9DUQ - chains A and t of the 27 polymer chains in the assembly; structure by electron microscopy, 2.80 A resolution.

Chain A:
Molecule: Tubulin alpha chain
Source organism: Sus scrofa
UniProtKB: Q2XVP4 (TBA1B_PIG); numbering as in UniProt (aligned over 1-439)
Amino-acid sequence (439 residues; row label = number of the first residue in the row):
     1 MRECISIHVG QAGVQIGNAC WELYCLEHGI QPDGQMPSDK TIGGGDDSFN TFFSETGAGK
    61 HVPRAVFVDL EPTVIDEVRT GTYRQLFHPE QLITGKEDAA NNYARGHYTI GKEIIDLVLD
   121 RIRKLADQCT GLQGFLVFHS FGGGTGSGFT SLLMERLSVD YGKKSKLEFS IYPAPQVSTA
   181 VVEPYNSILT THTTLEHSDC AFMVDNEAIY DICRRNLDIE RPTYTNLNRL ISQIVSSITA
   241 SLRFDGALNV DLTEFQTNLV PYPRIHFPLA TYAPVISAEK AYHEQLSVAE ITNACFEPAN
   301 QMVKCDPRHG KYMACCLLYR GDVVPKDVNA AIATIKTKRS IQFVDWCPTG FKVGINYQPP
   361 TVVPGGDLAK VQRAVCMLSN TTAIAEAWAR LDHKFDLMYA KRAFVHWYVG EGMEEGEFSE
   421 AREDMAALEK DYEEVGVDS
Not modelled in the structure: 38-46
Bound ions: Mg2+: Glu-71, Asp-98 (together with GTP)
Small-molecule neighbours: GTP (guanosine-5'-triphosphate): Gly-10, Gln-11, Ala-12, Gln-15, Asp-69, Glu-71, Asp-98, Ala-99, Ala-100, Asn-101, Ser-140, Gly-142, Gly-143, Gly-144, Thr-145, Gly-146, Ile-171, Thr-179, Glu-183, Asn-206, Tyr-224, Leu-227, Asn-228, Ile-231
Swiss-Prot annotation at these positions:
  - motif: Met-1 to Cys-4 (MREC motif)
  - active site: Glu-254
  - binding site (GTP): Gly-10, Gln-11, Ala-12, Gln-15, Glu-71, Ala-99, Ser-140, Gly-143, Gly-144, Thr-145, Gly-146, Thr-179, Glu-183, Asn-206, Tyr-224, Asn-228, Leu-252
  - binding site (Mg(2+)): Glu-71
  - modified residue: Lys-40 (N6,N6,N6-trimethyllysine), Ser-48 (Phosphoserine), Ser-232 (Phosphoserine), Tyr-282 (3'-nitrotyrosine), Arg-339 (Omega-N-methylarginine), Ser-439 (Phosphoserine)
  - cross-link (Glycyl lysine isopeptide (Lys-Gly)): Lys-326 (interchain with G-Cter in ubiquitin), Lys-370 (interchain with G-Cter in ubiquitin)

Chain t:
Molecule: Disks large-associated protein 5
Source organism: Homo sapiens
UniProtKB: Q15398 (DLGP5_HUMAN); residues 87-132 here = UniProt positions 87-132
Amino-acid sequence (46 residues; each row starts with the number of its first residue):
    87 GDQRKQMLQK YKEEKQLQKL KEQREKAKRG IFKVGRYRPD MPCFLL

How chain A and chain t interact:
Residue-residue contacts (15; chain A residue first):
  Gln-176(A) with Tyr-123(t)
  Arg-214(A) with Pro-125(t)
  Arg-215(A) with Pro-128(t)
  Glu-297(A) with Cys-129(t); Phe-130(t); Leu-131(t)
  Pro-298(A) with Cys-129(t), hydrophobic; Leu-131(t), hydrophobic
  Ala-299(A) with Cys-129(t)
  Asp-306(A) with Cys-129(t)
  Arg-308(A) with Cys-129(t); Phe-130(t), hydrogen bond (side chain-backbone); Leu-131(t)
  Ser-340(A) with Leu-131(t)
  Ile-341(A) with Leu-131(t), hydrophobic
Interface residues without a listed pair, chain A (12 interface residues in all): Glu-207, Phe-296
Interface residues without a listed pair, chain t (8 interface residues in all): Asp-126, Leu-132

Overview:
The interface between chain A and chain t involves 12 residues on one side and 8 on the other, with 1 hydrogen
bond. Its one hydrogen-bonded contact is Arg-308(A)/Phe-130(t). Chain A binds GTP.
Here chain A is Tubulin alpha chain (Sus scrofa) and chain t is Disks large-associated protein 5 (Homo
sapiens). Entry 9DUQ (HURP(65-174) bound to GMPCPP-stabilized microtubule) was determined by electron
microscopy.
